Entry 5JQU (X-ray diffraction, 2.16 A resolution); this record covers chains A and B of the 8 polymer chains in the assembly.

[Chain A (and B)]
Protein: Bifunctional cytochrome P450/NADPH--P450 reductase
Source organism: Bacillus megaterium (strain ATCC 14581 / DSM 32 / JCM 2506 / NBRC 15308 / NCIMB 9376 / NCTC 10342 / VKM B-512)
Notes: EC 1.14.14.1, 1.6.2.4; fragment: heme domain, residues 2-456; chain B of this document is another copy of the same molecule, construct and numbering; everything in this record applies to it too
UniProtKB: P14779 (CPXB_BACMB); residues 1-463 here correspond to UniProt positions 2-464 (UniProt number = residue number + 1)
Amino-acid sequence (471 residues; row label = number of the first residue in the row):
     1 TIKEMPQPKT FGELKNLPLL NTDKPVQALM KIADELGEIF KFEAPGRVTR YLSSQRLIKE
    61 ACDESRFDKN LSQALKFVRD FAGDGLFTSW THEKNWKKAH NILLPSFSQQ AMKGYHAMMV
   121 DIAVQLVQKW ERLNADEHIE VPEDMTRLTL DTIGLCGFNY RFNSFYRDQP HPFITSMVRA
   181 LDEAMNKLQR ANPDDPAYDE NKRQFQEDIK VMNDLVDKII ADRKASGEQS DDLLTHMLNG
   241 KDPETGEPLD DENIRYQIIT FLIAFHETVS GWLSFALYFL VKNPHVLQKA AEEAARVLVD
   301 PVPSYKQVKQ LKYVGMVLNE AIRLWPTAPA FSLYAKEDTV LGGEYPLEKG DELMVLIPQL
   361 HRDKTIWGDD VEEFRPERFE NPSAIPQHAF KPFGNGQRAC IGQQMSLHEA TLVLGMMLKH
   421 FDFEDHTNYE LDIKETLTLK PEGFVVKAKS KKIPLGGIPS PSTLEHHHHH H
Not modelled in the structure: 226-228, 456-471 (chain B: 1-2, 456-471)
Differences from the reference sequence: engineered mutation Phe-265 (Gly266 in P14779), Val-269 (Thr270 in P14779), Trp-272 (Leu273 in P14779), Ile-322 (Leu323 in P14779), Met-405 (Phe406 in P14779), Ser-406 (Ala407 in P14779); expression tag (464-471)
Ion coordination: fe(III) deuteroporphyrin ix Fe near Cys-400 (its only coordinating residue here)
Ligand contacts: fe(III) deuteroporphyrin ix (FDE): Lys-69, Leu-75, Leu-86, Phe-87, Trp-96, Phe-107, Thr-260, Phe-261, Ala-264, Phe-265, Thr-268, Val-269, Trp-272, Thr-327, Ala-328, Phe-331, Ile-357, Pro-392, Phe-393, Gly-394, Arg-398, Ala-399, Cys-400, Ile-401, Gly-402, Ser-406
Swiss-Prot annotation at these positions:
  - binding site ((9Z)-hexadecenoate): Tyr-51
  - binding site (heme): Cys-400
  - site: Thr-268 (Important for catalytic activity)

[How chain A and chain B interact]
Contacting residue pairs (6; chain A residue first):
  Asp-34(A) with His-426(B); Thr-427(B); Asn-428(B)
  His-426(A) with Asp-34(B)
  Thr-427(A) with Asp-34(B)
  Asn-428(A) with Asp-34(B)
Other interface residues (no listed pair), chain A (6 interface residues in all): Glu-35, Glu-430
Other interface residues (no listed pair), chain B (7 interface residues in all): Lys-31, Glu-35, Glu-372

[Overview]
Chain A and chain B form an interface of 6 and 7 residues respectively. Ligands of chain A: fe(III)
deuteroporphyrin ix. Curated annotation (UniProt) lists (9Z)-hexadecenoate-binding residue Tyr-51(A) and
heme-binding residue Cys-400(A) on chain A.
Both chains are Bifunctional cytochrome P450/NADPH--P450 reductase (Bacillus megaterium (strain ATCC 14581 /
DSM 32 / JCM 2506 / NBRC 15308 / NCIMB 9376 / NCTC 10342 / VKM B-512)). Entry 5JQU (Crystal structure of
Cytochrome P450 BM3 heme domain G265F/T269V/L272W/L322I/F405M/A406S (WIVS-FM) variant with iron(III)
deuteroporphyrin IX bound) was determined by X-ray diffraction (same publication as 5JQV).
